PDB entry 4QVY | X-ray diffraction, 2.51 A resolution | chains Z and a of the 28 polymer chains in the assembly

== Chain Z ==
Name: Proteasome subunit beta type-6
Organism: Saccharomyces cerevisiae
Notes: EC 3.4.25.1
UniProtKB: P23724 (PSB6_YEAST); residues 1-222 here correspond to UniProt positions 20-241 (UniProt number = residue number + 19)
Amino-acid sequence (222 residues; row label = number of the first residue in the row):
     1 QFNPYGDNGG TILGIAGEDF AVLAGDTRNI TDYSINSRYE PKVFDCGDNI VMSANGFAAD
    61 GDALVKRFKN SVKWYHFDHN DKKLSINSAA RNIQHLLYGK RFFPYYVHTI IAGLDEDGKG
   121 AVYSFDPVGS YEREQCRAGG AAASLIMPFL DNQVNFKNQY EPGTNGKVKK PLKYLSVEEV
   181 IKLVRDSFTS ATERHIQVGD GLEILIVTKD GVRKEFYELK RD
Ion coordination: Mg2+: Thr192, His195, Val198

== Chain a ==
Name: Proteasome subunit beta type-7
Organism: Saccharomyces cerevisiae
Notes: EC 3.4.25.1
UniProtKB: P30657 (PSB7_YEAST); residues -12 to 233 here correspond to UniProt positions 21-266 (UniProt number = residue number + 33)
Amino-acid sequence (246 residues; numbered -12 to 233; the number before each row is that of its first residue; numbers below 1 keep their minus sign (Thr-12 is residue -12)):
   -12 TQIANAGASP MVNTQQPIVT GTSVISMKYD NGVIIAADNL GSYGSLLRFN GVERLIPVGD
    48 NTVVGISGDI SDMQHIERLL KDLVTENAYD NPLADAEEAL EPSYIFEYLA TVMYQRRSKM
   108 NPLWNAIIVA GVQSNGDQFL RYVNLLGVTY SSPTLATGFG AHMANPLLRK VVDRESDIPK
   168 TTVQVAEEAI VNAMRVLYYR DARSSRNFSL AIIDKNTGLT FKKNLQVENM KWDFAKDIKG
   228 YGTQKI
Unresolved in the structure: -12 to 0

== Interface between chain Z and chain a ==
Contacting residue pairs (40):
  Gln1(Z) with Thr1(a), hydrogen bond
  Phe2(Z) with Thr1(a); Arg104(a); Met107(a); Pro109(a), hydrophobic; Leu132(a), hydrophobic; Leu133(a), hydrophobic
  Asn3(Z) with Leu133(a)
  Pro4(Z) with Arg104(a), hydrogen bond (backbone-side chain); Met107(a), hydrophobic; Leu133(a)
  Asn8(Z) with Val135(a)
  Asn29(Z) with Tyr137(a)
  Ser34(Z) with His149(a), hydrogen bond
  Ile35(Z) with Arg156(a), hydrogen bond (backbone-side chain)
  Asn36(Z) with Tyr137(a); Ser139(a); Arg156(a)
  Ser37(Z) with Ser138(a), hydrogen bond (side chain-backbone)
  Glu40(Z) with Arg128(a), salt bridge; Tyr137(a); Ser138(a), hydrogen bond (side chain-backbone)
  Phe57(Z) with Arg104(a); Leu133(a); Val135(a), hydrophobic
  Ala59(Z) with Tyr101(a); Leu133(a); Gly134(a); Val135(a)
  Asp60(Z) with Tyr101(a), hydrogen bond; Arg104(a), salt bridge
  Asp62(Z) with Thr136(a), hydrogen bond
  Ala63(Z) with Tyr101(a)
  Lys66(Z) with Glu94(a), salt bridge
  Phe103(Z) with Arg104(a); Ser105(a)
  Tyr105(Z) with Tyr101(a)
  Glu218(Z) with Arg161(a), salt bridge
  Arg221(Z) with Asp160(a), salt bridge; Arg161(a)
Also at the interface, not in a pair above, chain Z (25 interface residues in all): Tyr5, Gly6, Tyr39, Lys100
Also at the interface, not in a pair above, chain a (22 interface residues in all): Trp111, Leu142

== In short ==
Chain Z and chain a form an interface of 25 and 22 residues respectively; the contacts include 8 hydrogen
bonds and 5 salt bridges. Among the polar pairs are Glu40(Z)-Arg128(a), Asp60(Z)-Arg104(a) and
Lys66(Z)-Glu94(a). Thr192(Z), His195(Z) and Val198(Z) form the Mg2+ site.
Chain Z is Proteasome subunit beta type-6 and chain a is Proteasome subunit beta type-7, both from
Saccharomyces cerevisiae; the structure, yCP beta5-A49T-mutant in complex with bortezomib, was determined by
X-ray diffraction, deposited together with 4QUX, 4QUY, 4QV0, 4QV1, 4QV3, 4QV4 and 42 further entries.
